Entry 1B25 (X-ray diffraction, 1.85 A resolution); this record covers chains B and C of the 4 polymer chains in the assembly.

== Chain B (and C) ==
Molecule: Protein (formaldehyde ferredoxin oxidoreductase)
Source organism: Pyrococcus furiosus
Notes: fragment: domain 1: 1-208, domain 2: 209-406, domain 3: 407-619; chain C of this document is another copy of the same molecule, construct and numbering; everything in this record applies to it too
Amino-acid sequence (619 residues; numbered 1 to 619; the number before each row is that of its first residue):
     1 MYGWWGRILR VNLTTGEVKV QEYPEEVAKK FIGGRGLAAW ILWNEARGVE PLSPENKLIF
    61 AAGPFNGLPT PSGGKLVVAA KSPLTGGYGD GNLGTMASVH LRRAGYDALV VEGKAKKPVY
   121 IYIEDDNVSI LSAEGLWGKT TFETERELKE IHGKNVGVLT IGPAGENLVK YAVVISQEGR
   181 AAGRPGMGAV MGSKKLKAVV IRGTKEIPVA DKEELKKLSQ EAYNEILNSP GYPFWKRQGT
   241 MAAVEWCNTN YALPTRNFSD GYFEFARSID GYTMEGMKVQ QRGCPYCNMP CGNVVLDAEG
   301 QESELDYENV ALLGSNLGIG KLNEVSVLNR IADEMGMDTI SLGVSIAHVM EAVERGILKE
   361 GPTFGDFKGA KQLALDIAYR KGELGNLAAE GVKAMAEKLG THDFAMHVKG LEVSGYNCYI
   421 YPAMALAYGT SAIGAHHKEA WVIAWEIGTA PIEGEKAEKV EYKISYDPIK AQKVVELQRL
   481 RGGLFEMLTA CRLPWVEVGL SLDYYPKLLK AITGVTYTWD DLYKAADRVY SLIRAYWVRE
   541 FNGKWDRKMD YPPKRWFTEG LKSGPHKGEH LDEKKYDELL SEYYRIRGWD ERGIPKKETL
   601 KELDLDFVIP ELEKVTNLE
Not modelled in the structure: 454-461
Ion coordination: tungstopterin Mg: N92, A181; 4Fe-4S cluster Fe: C284, C287, C291, C491
Residues lining bound ligands:
  - tungstopterin (PTT): K75, D90, G91, N92, L93, G94, V173, I175, G179, R180, A181, A182, G183, R184, T240, C284, E304, D306, Y307, E308, N309, A332, D333, M337, D338, T339, I340, H436, H437, K438, F485, E486, T489, A490, C491, R492, L493
  - 4Fe-4S cluster (SF4): S72, K75, R180, W235, G283, C284, C287, M289, P290, C291, C491, L493

== Chain B / chain C interface ==
Pairs across the interface (52):
  K117(B) - E124(C)  salt bridge
  Y120(B) - Y120(C)
  Y120(B) - I151(C)  hydrophobic
  Y120(B) - H152(C)
  Y122(B) - L131(C)  hydrophobic
  Y122(B) - S132(C)  hydrogen bond (side chain-backbone)
  N127(B) - I130(C)  hydrogen bond (side chain-backbone)
  S129(B) - S129(C)  hydrogen bond
  I130(B) - N127(C)  hydrogen bond (backbone-side chain)
  L131(B) - Y122(C)  hydrophobic
  L131(B) - L131(C)  hydrophobic
  S132(B) - Y122(C)  hydrogen bond (backbone-side chain)
  S132(B) - I151(C)
  S132(B) - H152(C)  hydrogen bond (side chain-backbone)
  S132(B) - R202(C)  hydrogen bond
  A133(B) - I151(C)
  E134(B) - I151(C)  hydrogen bond (backbone-backbone)
  E134(B) - H152(C)
  E134(B) - G153(C)
  E134(B) - R202(C)  salt bridge
  G135(B) - K149(C)
  G135(B) - E150(C)
  G135(B) - I151(C)  hydrogen bond (backbone-backbone)
  G135(B) - H152(C)
  G135(B) - G153(C)
  L136(B) - E150(C)
  L136(B) - I151(C)  hydrogen bond (backbone-backbone)
  K139(B) - E150(C)  salt bridge
  E147(B) - E150(C)
  E147(B) - I151(C)
  L148(B) - I151(C)  hydrophobic
  K149(B) - G135(C)
  E150(B) - G135(C)
  E150(B) - L136(C)  hydrogen bond (backbone-backbone)
  E150(B) - K139(C)  salt bridge
  E150(B) - E147(C)
  I151(B) - Y120(C)  hydrophobic
  I151(B) - S132(C)
  I151(B) - A133(C)
  I151(B) - E134(C)
  I151(B) - G135(C)  hydrogen bond (backbone-backbone)
  I151(B) - L136(C)  hydrogen bond (backbone-backbone)
  I151(B) - E147(C)
  I151(B) - L148(C)  hydrophobic
  I151(B) - I151(C)  hydrophobic
  H152(B) - Y120(C)
  H152(B) - S132(C)  hydrogen bond (backbone-side chain)
  H152(B) - E134(C)
  H152(B) - G135(C)
  G153(B) - G135(C)
  R202(B) - S132(C)  hydrogen bond
  R202(B) - E134(C)  salt bridge
Also at the interface, not in a pair above, chain B (22 interface residues in all): E124

== In short ==
22 residues of chain B face 21 of chain C across their interface, with 15 hydrogen bonds and 5 salt bridges.
Polar pairs include K117(B)-E124(C), E134(B)-R202(C) and K139(B)-E150(C). Bound to chain B: 4Fe-4S cluster and
tungstopterin. N92(B) and A181(B) coordinate a tungstopterin Mg ion.
Both chains are Protein (formaldehyde ferredoxin oxidoreductase) (Pyrococcus furiosus). Entry 1B25
(Formaldehyde ferredoxin oxidoreductase from pyrococcus furiosus) was determined by X-ray diffraction.
